Entry 5TMT (X-ray diffraction, 2.05 A resolution); this record covers chains A and B of the 4 polymer chains in the assembly.

Chain A (and B):
Protein: Estrogen receptor
Organism: Homo sapiens
Notes: fragment: ligand-binding domain; chain B of this document is another copy of the same molecule, construct and numbering; everything in this record applies to it too
UniProtKB: P03372 (ESR1_HUMAN); numbering as in UniProt (aligned over 298-554)
Chain sequence (257 residues; numbered 298 to 554; the number before each row is that of its first residue):
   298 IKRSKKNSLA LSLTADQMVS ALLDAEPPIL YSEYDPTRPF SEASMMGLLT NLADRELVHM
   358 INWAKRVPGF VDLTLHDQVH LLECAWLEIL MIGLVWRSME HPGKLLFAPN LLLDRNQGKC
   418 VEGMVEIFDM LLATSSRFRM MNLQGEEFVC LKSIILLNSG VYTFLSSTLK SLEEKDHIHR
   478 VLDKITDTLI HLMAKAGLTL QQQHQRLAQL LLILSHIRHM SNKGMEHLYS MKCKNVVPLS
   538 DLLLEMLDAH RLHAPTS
Unresolved in the structure: 298-304, 418-420, 461-464, 549-554 (chain B: 298-303, 461-471, 549-554)
Sequence notes: engineered mutation Ser537 (Tyr in P03372)
Residues lining bound ligands: 7FJ (4,4'-[(1,3-dihydro-2H-inden-2-ylidene)methylene]diphenol): Met343, Leu346, Thr347, Leu349, Ala350, Glu353, Trp383, Leu384, Leu387, Met388, Leu391, Arg394, Phe404, Met421, Ile424, Phe425, Leu428, His524, Leu525, Met528, Leu536, Leu540

How chain A and chain B interact:
Contacting residue pairs (54):
  Met427(A) - Thr460(B)
  Ala430(A) - Tyr459(B)  hydrophobic
  Thr431(A) - Tyr459(B)
  Arg434(A) - His476(B)
  Ile451(A) - Leu509(B)  hydrophobic
  Asn455(A) - Leu509(B)
  Asn455(A) - His513(B)  hydrogen bond (backbone-side chain)
  Ser456(A) - His513(B)
  Val458(A) - His513(B)
  Tyr459(A) - Ala430(B)
  Tyr459(A) - Arg434(B)  hydrogen bond
  Tyr459(A) - His513(B)
  Thr460(A) - Met427(B)
  His476(A) - Arg434(B)
  Asp480(A) - Gln502(B)
  Asp480(A) - Gln506(B)  hydrogen bond
  Thr483(A) - His501(B)
  Thr483(A) - Ala505(B)
  Asp484(A) - Gln498(B)  hydrogen bond
  Asp484(A) - His501(B)  salt bridge
  Asp484(A) - Gln502(B)  hydrogen bond
  Ile487(A) - His501(B)
  Leu497(A) - Leu497(B)  hydrophobic
  Gln498(A) - Asp484(B)  hydrogen bond
  His501(A) - Thr483(B)
  His501(A) - Ile487(B)
  His501(A) - Leu504(B)
  Gln502(A) - Asp480(B)
  Gln502(A) - Asp484(B)  hydrogen bond
  Leu504(A) - His501(B)
  Ala505(A) - Thr483(B)
  Ala505(A) - Leu508(B)  hydrophobic
  Gln506(A) - Asp480(B)  hydrogen bond
  Leu508(A) - Ala505(B)  hydrophobic
  Leu508(A) - Leu509(B)  hydrophobic
  Leu509(A) - Ile451(B)  hydrophobic
  Leu509(A) - Asn455(B)
  Ile510(A) - Tyr459(B)
  Leu511(A) - Leu509(B)  hydrophobic
  Ser512(A) - Leu511(B)
  Ser512(A) - Arg515(B)  hydrogen bond
  His513(A) - Asn455(B)  hydrogen bond
  His513(A) - Ser456(B)
  His513(A) - Val458(B)
  His513(A) - Tyr459(B)
  His513(A) - Arg515(B)  hydrogen bond
  Arg515(A) - Ser512(B)  hydrogen bond
  Arg515(A) - His513(B)  hydrogen bond
  Arg515(A) - His516(B)  hydrogen bond
  His516(A) - Arg515(B)
  His516(A) - Asn519(B)  hydrogen bond
  Asn519(A) - His516(B)  hydrogen bond
  Asn519(A) - Asn519(B)  hydrogen bond
  Lys520(A) - His547(B)
Interface residues without a listed pair, chain A (34 interface residues in all): Gly457, Leu479
Interface residues without a listed pair, chain B (34 interface residues in all): Gly457, Leu479, Gln500, Ile510

Summary:
The chain A/chain B interface involves 34 residues from each chain, with 17 hydrogen bonds and 1 salt bridge.
Polar contacts include Asp484(A)-His501(B), Asn455(A)-His513(B) and Tyr459(A)-Arg434(B). Bound to chain A:
compound 7FJ.
Chain A and chain B are both Estrogen receptor (Homo sapiens); the structure, Crystal Structure of the
ER-alpha Ligand-binding Domain (Y537S) in Complex with
4,4'-((1,3-dihydro-2H-inden-2-ylidene)methylene)diphenol, was determined by X-ray diffraction together with
5KR9, 5KRA, 5KRC, 5KRF, 5KRH, 5KRI and 43 further entries from the same study.
